Entry 6ULN (X-ray diffraction, 2.01 A resolution); this record covers chains A and C of the 3 polymer chains in the assembly.

[Chain A]
Molecule: HLA class I antigen
Source organism: Homo sapiens
Reference sequence: C1K0Y1 (C1K0Y1_HUMAN); residues 1-274 here correspond to UniProt positions 25-298 (UniProt number = residue number + 24)
Sequence (274 residues; each row starts with the number of its first residue):
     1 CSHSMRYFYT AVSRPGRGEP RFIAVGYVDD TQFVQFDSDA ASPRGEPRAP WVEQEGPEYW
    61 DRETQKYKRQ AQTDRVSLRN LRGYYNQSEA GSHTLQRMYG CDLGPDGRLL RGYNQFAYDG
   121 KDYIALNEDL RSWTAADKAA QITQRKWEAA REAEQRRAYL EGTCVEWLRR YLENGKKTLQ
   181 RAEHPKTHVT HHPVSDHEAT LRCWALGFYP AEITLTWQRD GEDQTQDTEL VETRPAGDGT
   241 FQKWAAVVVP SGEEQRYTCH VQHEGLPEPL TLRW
Not modelled in the structure: 1
Cystine bridges: C101-C164, C203-C259

[Chain C]
Molecule: Gly-ala-asp-gly-val-gly-lys-ser-ala
Reference sequence: P01111 (RASN_HUMAN); residues 1-9 here correspond to UniProt positions 10-18 (UniProt number = residue number + 9)
Sequence (9 residues; numbered 1 to 9; the number before each row is that of its first residue):
     1 GADGVGKSA
Construct notes: engineered mutation D3 (Gly12 in P01111)
UniProt features mapped onto this chain:
  - binding site (GTP): G1, A2, G4 to A9
Reported in the primary citation:
  - mutagenesis - A9L: increased stability in response to HLA-C08:02
  - mutagenesis - A9L (20-fold): increased signaling in response to TCR9a
  - mutagenesis - G3D, A9L: increased stability with HLA class I antigen (chain A)

[Chain A / chain C interface]
Pairs across the interface (40; chain A residue first):
  M5(A) - G1(C)
  Y7(A) - G1(C)  hydrogen bond (side chain-backbone)
  Y7(A) - A2(C)  hydrogen bond (side chain-backbone)
  Y9(A) - A2(C)
  E63(A) - G1(C)
  E63(A) - A2(C)  hydrogen bond (side chain-backbone)
  K66(A) - A2(C)  hydrogen bond (side chain-backbone)
  K66(A) - D3(C)
  K66(A) - V5(C)
  R69(A) - V5(C)
  Q70(A) - G4(C)
  Q70(A) - V5(C)
  T73(A) - V5(C)
  T73(A) - G6(C)
  T73(A) - S8(C)
  V76(A) - S8(C)
  S77(A) - S8(C)
  S77(A) - A9(C)  hydrogen bond (side chain-backbone)
  N80(A) - S8(C)
  N80(A) - A9(C)  hydrogen bond (side chain-backbone)
  Y84(A) - A9(C)  hydrogen bond (side chain-backbone)
  R97(A) - D3(C)  salt bridge
  Y99(A) - A2(C)
  Y99(A) - D3(C)  hydrogen bond (side chain-backbone)
  T143(A) - A9(C)  hydrogen bond (side chain-backbone)
  K146(A) - S8(C)  hydrogen bond
  K146(A) - A9(C)  hydrogen bond (side chain-backbone)
  W147(A) - K7(C)
  W147(A) - S8(C)  hydrogen bond (side chain-backbone)
  W147(A) - A9(C)  hydrophobic
  A150(A) - K7(C)
  E152(A) - G6(C)
  E152(A) - K7(C)  hydrogen bond (side chain-backbone)
  R156(A) - D3(C)  salt bridge
  R156(A) - G6(C)
  Y159(A) - G1(C)  hydrogen bond (side chain-backbone)
  Y159(A) - A2(C)
  Y159(A) - D3(C)
  W167(A) - G1(C)
  Y171(A) - G1(C)  hydrogen bond (side chain-backbone)
Also at the interface, not in a pair above, chain A (27 interface residues in all): F33, Y59, Y67, L81

[Overview]
27 residues of chain A and 9 residues of chain C are in contact; the contacts include 15 hydrogen bonds and 2
salt bridges. Among the polar pairs are R97(A)-D3(C), R156(A)-D3(C) and Y7(A)-G1(C). The paper reports that
G3D and A9L of chain C increase stability with HLA class I antigen (chain A); A9L of chain C increases
stability in response to HLA-C08:02.
Chain A is HLA class I antigen (Homo sapiens) and chain C is Gly-ala-asp-gly-val-gly-lys-ser-ala; the
structure, Molecular basis for tumor infiltrating TCR recognition of hotspot KRAS-G12D mutation, was
determined by X-ray diffraction together with 6ULI, 6ULK, 6ULR and 6UON from the same study.
